8FUK - chains 1 and B of the 11 polymer chains in the assembly; structure by electron microscopy, 3.36 A resolution.

# Chain 1
Molecule: Type III-B crRNA
Sequence (60 nucleotides; each row starts with the number of its first residue):
     1 CUUAGAAAAGUACAGCGCGGCUGAAAUCAUCAUUAAAGCGGUUCACUGCC
    51 GCACAGGCAG

# Chain B
Protein: Cas7
From: Vibrio cholerae
UniProtKB: A0A6I8WFX5 (A0A6I8WFX5_VIBCL); residues 1-352 here = UniProt positions 1-352
Sequence (352 residues; row label = number of the first residue in the row):
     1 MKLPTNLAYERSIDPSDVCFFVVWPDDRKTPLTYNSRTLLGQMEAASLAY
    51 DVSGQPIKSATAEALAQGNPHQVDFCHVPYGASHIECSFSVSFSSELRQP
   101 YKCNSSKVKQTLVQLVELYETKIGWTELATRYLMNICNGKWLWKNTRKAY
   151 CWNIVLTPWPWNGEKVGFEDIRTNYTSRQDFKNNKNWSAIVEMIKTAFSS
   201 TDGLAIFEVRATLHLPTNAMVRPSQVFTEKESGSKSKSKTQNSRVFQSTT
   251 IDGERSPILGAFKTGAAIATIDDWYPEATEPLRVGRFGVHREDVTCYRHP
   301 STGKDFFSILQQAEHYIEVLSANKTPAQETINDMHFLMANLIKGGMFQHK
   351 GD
Disordered / not traced: 1, 229-240, 351-352

# Chain 1 / chain B interface
Residue-residue contacts - 45 pairs, chain 1 then chain B:
  G10(1) with Tyr101(B), hydrogen bond to the sugar
  U11(1) with Ala8(B), base contact; Tyr9(B), hydrogen bond to the sugar; Glu10(B), phosphate contact; Tyr101(B), sugar contact; Gly345(B), hydrogen bond to the sugar; Met346(B), hydrogen bond to the base
  A12(1) with Glu10(B), phosphate contact; Arg11(B), hydrogen bond to the phosphate; Lys343(B), sugar contact; Gly345(B), sugar contact; Met346(B), base contact
  C13(1) with Arg11(B), salt bridge to the phosphate; Phe262(B), phosphate contact; Arg283(B), sugar contact
  A14(1) with Trp143(B), base contact; Phe262(B), sugar contact; Lys263(B), hydrogen bond to the base; Ala266(B), phosphate contact; Arg283(B), salt bridge to the phosphate; Arg291(B), hydrogen bond to the sugar
  G15(1) with Gln225(B), sugar contact; Val226(B), sugar contact; Phe227(B), base contact; Gln247(B), phosphate contact; Arg291(B), base contact
  C16(1) with Lys144(B), hydrogen bond to the phosphate; Ser224(B), phosphate contact; Gln225(B), hydrogen bond to the phosphate; Lys263(B), salt bridge to the phosphate; Arg291(B), salt bridge to the phosphate
  G17(1) with Lys144(B), salt bridge to the phosphate; Arg222(B), salt bridge to the phosphate; Gln225(B), hydrogen bond to the phosphate
  G19(1) with Leu39(B), sugar contact; Leu40(B), hydrogen bond to the sugar; Gly41(B), sugar contact; Gln42(B), base contact; Glu44(B), hydrogen bond to the base; His71(B), stacking on the base; Ser243(B), base contact
  G20(1) with Leu40(B), sugar contact; Gln42(B), hydrogen bond to the base
  C21(1) with Leu39(B), phosphate contact; Leu40(B), hydrogen bond to the phosphate
Interface residues without a listed pair, chain B (30 interface residues in all): Asn69, Gly344

# In short
11 residues of chain 1 and 30 residues of chain B are in contact; the contacts include 14 hydrogen bonds, 6
salt bridges and 1 aromatic stacking contact. Polar contacts include U11(1)-Met346(B), A14(1)-Lys263(B) and
G19(1)-Glu44(B).
Here chain 1 is Type III-B crRNA and chain B is Cas7 (Vibrio cholerae). Entry 8FUK (V. cholerae TniQ-Cascade
complex with Type III-B crRNA) was determined by electron microscopy.
